Entry 7A23 (electron microscopy, 3.70 A resolution); this record covers chains A and B of the 45 polymer chains in the assembly.

Chain A:
Name: 51kDa
From: Brassica oleracea
Amino-acid sequence (486 residues; numbered 1 to 486; the number before each row is that of its first residue):
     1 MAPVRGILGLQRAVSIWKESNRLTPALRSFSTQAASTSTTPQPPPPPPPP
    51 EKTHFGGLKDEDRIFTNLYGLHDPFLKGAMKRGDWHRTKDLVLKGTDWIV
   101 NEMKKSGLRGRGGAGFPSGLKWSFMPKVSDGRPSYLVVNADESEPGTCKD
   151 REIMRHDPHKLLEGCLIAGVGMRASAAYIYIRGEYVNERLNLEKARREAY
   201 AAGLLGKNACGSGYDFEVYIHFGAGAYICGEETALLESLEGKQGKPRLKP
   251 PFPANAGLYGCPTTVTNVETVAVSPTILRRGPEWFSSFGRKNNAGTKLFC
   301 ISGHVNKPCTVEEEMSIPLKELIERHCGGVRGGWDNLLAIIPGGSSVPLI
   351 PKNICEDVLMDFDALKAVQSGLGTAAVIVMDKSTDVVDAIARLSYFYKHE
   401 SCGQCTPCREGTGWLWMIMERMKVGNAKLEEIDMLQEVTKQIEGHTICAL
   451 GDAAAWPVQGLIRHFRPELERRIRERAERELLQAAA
Disordered / not traced: 1-52, 482-486
Metal / ion sites: 4Fe-4S cluster Fe near Cys405 (its only coordinating residue here)
Small-molecule neighbours:
  - FMN (flavin mononucleotide): Gly110, Arg111, Gly112, Gly113, Ala114, Gly115, Phe116, Ser118, Lys121, Asn139, Asp141, Glu142, Glu144, Asp150, Tyr227, Gly230, Glu231, Glu232, Val265, Thr266, Asn267, Thr270, Thr374, Cys448, Ala449, Leu450, Ala453
  - 4Fe-4S cluster (SF4): Ile228, Pro246, Ser401, Cys402, Gly403, Gln404, Cys405, Cys408, Arg409, Thr446, Ile447, Cys448, Leu450, Gly451

Chain B:
Name: 24kDa
From: Brassica oleracea
Amino-acid sequence (255 residues; each row starts with the number of its first residue):
     1 MLARLAAKRLLEIRQVFRQPTSQVTRSLSTALNYHLDSPDNKPDLPWEFS
    51 EANQSKVKEILSYYPSNYKQSAVIPLLDLAQQQNGGWLPVSAMNAVAKVI
   101 EVAPIRVYEVATFYSMFNRAKVGKYHLLVCGTTPCMIRGSRDIESALLDH
   151 LGVKRGEVTKDGLFSVGEMECMGCCVNAPMITVADYSNGSEGYTYNYFED
   201 VTPEKVVEIVEKLRKGEKPPHGTQNPKRIKCGPEGGNKTLLGEPKPPQFR
   251 DLDAC
Disordered / not traced: 1-30, 250-255
Small-molecule neighbours: 2Fe-2S cluster (FES): Cys130, Thr132, Pro134, Cys135, Cys171, Met172, Gly173, Cys174, Cys175, Ala178, Met180

Interface between chain A and chain B:
Contacting residue pairs - 148 pairs, chain A then chain B:
  Asp60(A) with Thr239(B)
  Arg63(A) with Thr239(B); Leu240(B)
  Thr66(A) with Leu240(B); Pro244(B)
  Leu68(A) with Cys231(B), hydrophobic
  Tyr69(A) with Ile229(B), hydrophobic; Lys230(B); Cys231(B); Gly232(B); Pro233(B); Asn237(B); Thr239(B), hydrogen bond; Leu240(B), hydrophobic
  Leu71(A) with Ile229(B), hydrophobic; Asn237(B); Leu240(B)
  His72(A) with Glu243(B); Pro244(B)
  Lys81(A) with Lys245(B); Pro246(B)
  Arg82(A) with Pro244(B)
  His86(A) with Phe249(B)
  Ser143(A) with Cys171(B)
  Glu144(A) with Cys171(B), hydrogen bond (backbone-side chain)
  Pro145(A) with Thr132(B); Pro134(B); Cys171(B), hydrophobic
  Gly146(A) with Pro134(B); Cys175(B), hydrogen bond (backbone-side chain)
  Thr147(A) with Gly173(B); Cys175(B)
  Cys148(A) with Gly173(B); Val176(B), hydrophobic
  Arg151(A) with Cys174(B), hydrogen bond; Asn177(B), hydrogen bond; Tyr197(B); Glu199(B), salt bridge
  Glu152(A) with Cys231(B), hydrogen bond
  Arg155(A) with Lys230(B)
  His156(A) with Lys230(B)
  Tyr178(A) with Tyr64(B), hydrophobic; Pro65(B)
  Arg182(A) with Cys171(B), hydrogen bond (side chain-backbone); Met172(B); Gly173(B)
  Gly183(A) with Met116(B)
  Glu184(A) with Met116(B), hydrogen bond (backbone-side chain); Met169(B); Met172(B); Tyr195(B); Tyr197(B), hydrogen bond (backbone-side chain)
  Tyr185(A) with Met172(B); Gly173(B); Tyr197(B)
  Val186(A) with Tyr193(B); Tyr195(B), hydrophobic
  Asn187(A) with Tyr195(B), hydrogen bond (side chain-backbone); Asn196(B)
  Glu188(A) with Tyr197(B)
  Arg196(A) with Tyr63(B), hydrogen bond
  Tyr219(A) with Tyr63(B)
  His221(A) with Tyr64(B), hydrogen bond; Ser71(B), hydrogen bond (side chain-backbone); Ile74(B); Pro75(B)
  Phe222(A) with Ile74(B); Pro75(B), hydrophobic; Asp78(B)
  Gly223(A) with Ile74(B)
  Ala224(A) with Tyr114(B); Ser115(B), hydrogen bond (backbone-backbone); Met116(B), hydrophobic; Phe117(B), hydrophobic
  Gly225(A) with Ser115(B), hydrogen bond (backbone-side chain); Met116(B)
  Ala226(A) with Tyr114(B), hydrophobic
  Ile228(A) with Phe113(B), hydrophobic
  Ser238(A) with Ile74(B); Tyr114(B), hydrogen bond
  Leu239(A) with Ser71(B), hydrogen bond (backbone-side chain)
  Glu240(A) with Gln70(B); Ser71(B)
  Gly241(A) with Gln70(B); Ser71(B); Val73(B); Val110(B)
  Lys242(A) with Gln70(B); Val110(B); Tyr114(B), hydrogen bond (backbone-side chain)
  Gln243(A) with Glu109(B), hydrogen bond (side chain-backbone); Val110(B); Phe113(B); Tyr114(B)
  Gly244(A) with Phe113(B); Tyr114(B), hydrogen bond (backbone-side chain)
  Lys245(A) with Phe113(B)
  Tyr259(A) with Tyr64(B); Tyr68(B), hydrogen bond (backbone-side chain); Ser71(B), hydrogen bond
  Arg279(A) with Phe249(B)
  Arg280(A) with Pro247(B); Phe249(B)
  Cys300(A) with Val176(B), hydrophobic
  Ile301(A) with Val176(B)
  Ser302(A) with Pro134(B); Cys175(B)
  His304(A) with Ile137(B), hydrogen bond (side chain-backbone); Arg138(B)
  Val305(A) with Arg138(B)
  Lys307(A) with Pro233(B); Glu234(B); Gly235(B); Lys238(B)
  Pro308(A) with Arg138(B); Val176(B); Arg228(B), hydrogen bond (backbone-side chain); Gly232(B)
  Cys309(A) with Val176(B); Gly232(B); Pro233(B), hydrophobic
  Thr310(A) with Val176(B); Cys231(B)
  Val311(A) with Thr239(B)
  His326(A) with Lys238(B); Thr239(B)
  Arg331(A) with Arg138(B)
  Ile378(A) with Pro134(B), hydrophobic
  Val379(A) with Ile137(B)
  Thr384(A) with Ile137(B)
  Asp388(A) with Met136(B); Arg141(B), salt bridge
  Ala389(A) with Thr133(B), hydrogen bond (backbone-side chain); Met136(B), hydrophobic
  Arg392(A) with Gly131(B), hydrogen bond (side chain-backbone); Thr132(B); Thr133(B); Met136(B); Glu168(B), salt bridge; Glu170(B), salt bridge
  Leu393(A) with Thr133(B), hydrogen bond (backbone-side chain)
  Tyr395(A) with Glu168(B); Glu170(B)
  Phe396(A) with Glu170(B)
  His399(A) with Glu170(B), salt bridge
  Glu400(A) with Glu170(B)
  Cys402(A) with Phe113(B), hydrophobic
  Lys423(A) with Arg141(B)
Other interface residues (no listed pair), chain A (82 interface residues in all): Asn67, Gly70, Gly83, Ile220, Cys229, Gly303, Asn306, Arg325, Met380
Other interface residues (no listed pair), chain B (63 interface residues in all): Ala178, His221, Leu241, Gly242, Gln248

Summary:
82 residues of chain A and 63 residues of chain B are in contact; the contacts include 27 hydrogen bonds and 5
salt bridges. Among the polar pairs are Arg151(A)-Glu199(B), Asp388(A)-Arg141(B) and Arg392(A)-Glu168(B).
Chain A binds 4Fe-4S cluster and flavin mononucleotide.
Here chain A is 51kDa and chain B is 24kDa, both from Brassica oleracea. Entry 7A23 (Plant mitochondrial
respiratory complex I) was determined by electron microscopy together with 7A24 from the same study.
